1ZE3 - chains C and H of the 3 polymer chains in the assembly; structure by X-ray diffraction, 1.84 A resolution.

# Chain C
Molecule: Chaperone protein fimC
Source organism: Escherichia coli
Notes: fragment: FimC
UniProtKB: P31697 (FIMC_ECOLI); residues 1-205 here correspond to UniProt positions 37-241 (UniProt number = residue number + 36)
Sequence (205 residues; numbered 1 to 205; the number before each row is that of its first residue):
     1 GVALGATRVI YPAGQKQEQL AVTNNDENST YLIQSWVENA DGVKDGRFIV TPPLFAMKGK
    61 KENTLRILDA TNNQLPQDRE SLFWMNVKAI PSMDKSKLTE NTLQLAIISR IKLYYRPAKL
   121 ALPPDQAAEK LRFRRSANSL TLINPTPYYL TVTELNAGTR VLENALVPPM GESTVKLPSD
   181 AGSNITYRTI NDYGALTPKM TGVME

# Chain H
Molecule: FimH protein
Source organism: Escherichia coli
Notes: fragment: FimH pilin domain
UniProtKB: P08191 (FIMH_ECOLI); residues 158-279 here correspond to UniProt positions 179-300 (UniProt number = residue number + 21)
Sequence (122 residues; numbered 158 to 279; the number before each row is that of its first residue):
   158 TGGCDVSARD VTVTLPDYPG SVPIPLTVYC AKSQNLGYYL SGTTADAGNS IFTNTASFSP
   218 AQGVGVQLTR NGTIIPANNT VSLGAVGTSA VSLGLTANYA RTGGQVTAGN VQSIIGVTFV
   278 YQ
Disulfides: Cys-161/Cys-187

# How chain C and chain H interact
Contacting residue pairs (65):
  Gly-1(C) / Asp-162(H)  hydrogen bond (backbone-side chain)
  Gly-1(C) / Val-163(H)  hydrogen bond (backbone-backbone)
  Val-2(C) / Asp-162(H)  hydrogen bond (backbone-side chain)
  Ala-3(C) / Cys-161(H)
  Ala-3(C) / Asp-162(H)
  Leu-4(C) / Gly-159(H)
  Leu-4(C) / Gly-160(H)  hydrogen bond (backbone-backbone)
  Gly-5(C) / Gly-159(H)
  Ala-6(C) / Gly-159(H)
  Thr-7(C) / Gly-159(H)
  Thr-7(C) / Tyr-278(H)
  Arg-8(C) / Gln-279(H)  hydrogen bond (side chain-backbone)
  Asn-25(C) / Asp-162(H)  hydrogen bond
  Trp-84(C) / Val-277(H)  hydrophobic
  Pro-91(C) / Val-168(H)  hydrophobic
  Ser-92(C) / Thr-169(H)  hydrogen bond (backbone-side chain)
  Met-93(C) / Thr-169(H)
  Lys-97(C) / Thr-171(H)  hydrogen bond
  Leu-98(C) / Asn-267(H)  hydrogen bond (backbone-side chain)
  Leu-98(C) / Gln-269(H)
  Glu-100(C) / Asn-267(H)  hydrogen bond (backbone-side chain)
  Glu-100(C) / Val-268(H)
  Asn-101(C) / Thr-171(H)
  Asn-101(C) / Leu-172(H)  hydrogen bond (backbone-backbone)
  Asn-101(C) / Asp-174(H)  hydrogen bond
  Asn-101(C) / Tyr-256(H)
  Asn-101(C) / Asn-267(H)
  Asn-101(C) / Val-268(H)  hydrogen bond (side chain-backbone)
  Thr-102(C) / Val-170(H)
  Thr-102(C) / Leu-172(H)
  Thr-102(C) / Val-268(H)  hydrogen bond (backbone-backbone)
  Thr-102(C) / Gln-269(H)
  Thr-102(C) / Ser-270(H)  hydrogen bond (backbone-backbone)
  Leu-103(C) / Val-168(H)
  Leu-103(C) / Thr-169(H)
  Leu-103(C) / Val-170(H)  hydrogen bond (backbone-backbone)
  Leu-103(C) / Ile-181(H)  hydrophobic
  Leu-103(C) / Ser-270(H)
  Leu-103(C) / Ile-272(H)  hydrophobic
  Gln-104(C) / Val-168(H)
  Gln-104(C) / Thr-169(H)  hydrogen bond
  Gln-104(C) / Ser-270(H)  hydrogen bond (backbone-backbone)
  Gln-104(C) / Ile-271(H)
  Gln-104(C) / Ile-272(H)  hydrogen bond (backbone-backbone)
  Leu-105(C) / Val-168(H)  hydrogen bond (backbone-backbone)
  Leu-105(C) / Leu-183(H)  hydrophobic
  Leu-105(C) / Ile-272(H)
  Ala-106(C) / Ile-272(H)  hydrogen bond (backbone-backbone)
  Ala-106(C) / Gly-273(H)
  Ala-106(C) / Val-274(H)  hydrogen bond (backbone-backbone)
  Ile-107(C) / Val-274(H)
  Ile-108(C) / Val-274(H)  hydrogen bond (backbone-backbone)
  Ile-108(C) / Thr-275(H)
  Ile-108(C) / Phe-276(H)  hydrogen bond (backbone-backbone)
  Ser-109(C) / Phe-276(H)
  Arg-110(C) / Phe-276(H)  hydrogen bond (backbone-backbone)
  Arg-110(C) / Val-277(H)
  Arg-110(C) / Tyr-278(H)  hydrogen bond (backbone-backbone)
  Ile-111(C) / Tyr-278(H)  hydrophobic
  Lys-112(C) / Tyr-278(H)
  Lys-112(C) / Gln-279(H)  hydrogen bond (side chain-backbone)
  Thr-151(C) / Gln-279(H)
  Thr-153(C) / Gln-279(H)  hydrogen bond
  Asn-164(C) / Gln-279(H)
  Gly-194(C) / Lys-189(H)
Other interface residues (no listed pair), chain C (37 interface residues in all): Tyr-31, Thr-99, Val-152, Ile-190, Ala-195
Other interface residues (no listed pair), chain H (34 interface residues in all): Thr-158, Pro-173, Val-223, Leu-225, Ala-254, Gly-266

# Overview
37 residues of chain C face 34 of chain H across their interface, with 28 hydrogen bonds. Polar contacts
include Gly-1(C)/Asp-162(H), Val-2(C)/Asp-162(H) and Arg-8(C)/Gln-279(H).
Chain C is Chaperone protein fimC and chain H is FimH protein, both from Escherichia coli; the structure,
Crystal Structure of the Ternary Complex of FIMD (N-Terminal Domain) with FIMC and the Pilin Domain ..., was
determined by X-ray diffraction.
